8PFA - chains A and B; structure by X-ray diffraction, 1.80 A resolution.

# Chain A (and B)
Protein: c-di-GMP binding domain of the ATPase enzyme PilF
Organism: Thermus thermophilus HB27
Notes: chain B of this document is another copy of the same molecule, construct and numbering; everything in this record applies to it too
UniProt: Q72H73 (Q72H73_THET2); residue numbers follow UniProt; this construct covers 159-302
Sequence (146 residues; row label = number of the first residue in the row):
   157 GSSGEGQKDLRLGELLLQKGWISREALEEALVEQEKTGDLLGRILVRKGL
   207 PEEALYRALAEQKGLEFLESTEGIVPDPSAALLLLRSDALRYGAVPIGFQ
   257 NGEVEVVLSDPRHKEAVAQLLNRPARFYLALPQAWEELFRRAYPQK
Unresolved in the structure: 157-164 (chain B: 157-164, 302)
Construct notes: expression tag (157-158); engineered mutation R167 (Lys in Q72H73)
Residues lining bound ligands: c-di-GMP (C2E; 9,9'-[(2R,3R,3aS,5S,7aR,9R,10R,10aS,12S,14aR)-3,5,10,12-tetrahydroxy-5,12-dioxidooctahydro-2H,7H-difuro[3,2-d:3',2'-j][1,3,7,9,2,8]tetraoxadiphosphacyclododecine-2,9-diyl]bis(2-amino-1,9-dihydro-6H-purin-6-one)): R167, L168, G169, E170, L183, L187, Q190, D195, L196, L197, G198, R199, L211, L215, Q218, D266, P267, R268
What the authors report for this chain:
  - binding site for c-di-GMP: R167
  - contacts within the chain: R167-E170 (hydrogen bond)
  - mutagenesis - Q190E (158 fold), L196R (4-fold), Q218E (77-fold), D266A (27 +/- 2 nM): decreased binding to c-di-GMP
  - mutagenesis - L166G: increased binding to c-di-GMP
  - mutagenesis - Q190E/Q218E: abolished binding to c-di-GMP
  - mutagenesis - Q218E: abolished expression

# Chain A / chain B interface
Pairs across the interface (17; chain A residue first):
  G176(A) with W177(B)
  W177(A) with G176(B); W177(B); G205(B), hydrogen bond (side chain-backbone); P207(B)
  G205(A) with K175(B)
  P207(A) with K175(B); W177(B)
  E209(A) with R213(B), salt bridge
  A210(A) with W177(B)
  R213(A) with P207(B); E209(B), salt bridge
  E225(A) with E209(B)
  S226(A) with E225(B); S226(B)
  G229(A) with S226(B); E228(B)

# Summary
Chain A and chain B each contribute 10 residues to their interface; the contacts include 1 hydrogen bond and 2
salt bridges. Polar contacts include E209(A)-R213(B) and W177(A)-G205(B). From the paper: a binding site for
c-di-GMP at R167(A); Q190E, L196R and Q218E of chain A, among others, reduce binding to c-di-GMP; 6
substitutions were tested in all.
Both chains are c-di-GMP binding domain of the ATPase enzyme PilF (Thermus thermophilus HB27). Entry 8PFA
(X-ray structure of the Thermus thermophilus K167R mutant of the PilF-GSPIIB domain in the c-di-GMP bound ...)
was determined by X-ray diffraction, deposited together with 8PDK and 8PE0.
